Entry 8UY6 (electron microscopy, 1.90 A resolution); this record covers chains A and B of the 16 polymer chains in the assembly.

# Chain A
Molecule: Aquaporin Z
Source organism: Escherichia coli
Reference sequence: P60844 (AQPZ_ECOLI); residues 1-227 here = UniProt positions 1-227
Amino-acid sequence (258 residues; numbered 1 to 258; the number before each row is that of its first residue):
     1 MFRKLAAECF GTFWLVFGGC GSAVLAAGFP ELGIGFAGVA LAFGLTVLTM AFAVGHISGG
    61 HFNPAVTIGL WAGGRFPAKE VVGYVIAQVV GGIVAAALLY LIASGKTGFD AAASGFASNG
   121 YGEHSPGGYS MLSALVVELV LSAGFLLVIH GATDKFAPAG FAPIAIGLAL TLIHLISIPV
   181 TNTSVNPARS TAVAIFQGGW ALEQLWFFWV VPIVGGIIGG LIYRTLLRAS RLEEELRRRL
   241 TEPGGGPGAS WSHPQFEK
Unresolved in the structure: 245-258
Differences from the reference sequence: expression tag (228-258)
Curated features (UniProtKB/Swiss-Prot):
  - motif: Asn-63 to Ala-65 (NPA 1), Asn-186 to Ala-188 (NPA 2)
  - site: Cys-20 (Involved in tetramerization or stability of the tetramer), Phe-43 (Selectivity filter), His-174 (Selectivity filter), Thr-183 (Selectivity filter), Arg-189 (Selectivity filter)
  - mutagenesis: Cys-9 (C9S: No effect), Cys-20 (C20S: Loss of oligomerization; no alteration of water permeability), Thr-183 (T183C: No effect), Arg-189 (R189V/S: Loss of function)
Reported in the primary citation:
  - binding site for cardiolipin: Phe-10, Phe-13, Trp-14
  - conformationally variable residues (side-chain flip): Arg-189

# Chain B
Molecule: anti-ALFA nanobody
Source organism: Vicugna pacos
Notes: antibody fragment or engineered binder
Amino-acid sequence (124 residues; row label = number of the first residue in the row):
     1 SGEVQLQESG GGLVQPGGSL RLSCTASGVT ISALNAMAMG WYRQAPGERR VMVAAVSERG
    61 NAMYRESVQG RFTVTRDFTN KMVSLQMDNL KPEDTAVYYC HVLEDRVDSF HDYWGQGTQV
   121 TVSS
Unresolved in the structure: 1-2
Cystine bridges: Cys-24/Cys-100
Reported in the primary citation:
  - self-association interface (contacts with another copy of this molecule); pairs are residue here / residue on that copy: Gln-44/Gly-47 (hydrogen bond)
  - contacts within the chain: Gln-44/Glu-48 (hydrogen bond)

# Interface between chain A and chain B
Residue-residue contacts (43; chain A residue first):
  Thr-225(A) with Arg-59(B), hydrogen bond (backbone-side chain)
  Arg-228(A) with Arg-59(B), hydrogen bond (backbone-side chain)
  Ser-230(A) with Glu-58(B), hydrogen bond; Arg-59(B)
  Arg-231(A) with Asp-105(B), salt bridge; Val-107(B), hydrogen bond (side chain-backbone); Ser-109(B), hydrogen bond (side chain-backbone); Phe-110(B)
  Leu-232(A) with Ala-36(B); Glu-58(B); Leu-103(B), hydrophobic; Phe-110(B), hydrophobic
  Glu-233(A) with Ser-57(B), hydrogen bond; Arg-59(B), salt bridge; Asn-61(B), hydrogen bond; Met-63(B)
  Glu-235(A) with Leu-103(B); Phe-110(B)
  Leu-236(A) with Ala-38(B), hydrophobic; Met-52(B), hydrophobic; Ala-55(B), hydrophobic; Ser-57(B); Leu-103(B), hydrophobic
  Arg-237(A) with Met-63(B); Tyr-64(B), hydrogen bond (side chain-backbone)
  Arg-239(A) with Tyr-42(B), hydrogen bond; Arg-65(B); His-101(B); Leu-103(B); Asp-112(B), salt bridge
  Leu-240(A) with Met-52(B); Val-53(B); Ala-54(B); Met-63(B), hydrophobic; Tyr-64(B); Arg-65(B); Glu-66(B)
  Thr-241(A) with Glu-66(B)
  Glu-242(A) with Arg-65(B), hydrogen bond (backbone-side chain)
  Pro-243(A) with Val-51(B)
  Gly-244(A) with Glu-48(B); Arg-49(B); Val-51(B)
Other interface residues (no listed pair), chain A (16 interface residues in all): Ala-229
Other interface residues (no listed pair), chain B (28 interface residues in all): Met-37, Arg-106, Asp-108

# In short
16 residues of chain A face 28 of chain B across their interface; the contacts include 10 hydrogen bonds and 3
salt bridges. Polar contacts include Arg-231(A)/Asp-105(B), Glu-233(A)/Arg-59(B) and Arg-239(A)/Asp-112(B).
From UniProt: 4 mutagenesis sites on chain A. The paper reports a binding site for cardiolipin at Phe-10(A),
Phe-13(A) and Trp-14(A); conformational variability at Arg-189(A).
Here chain A is Aquaporin Z (Escherichia coli) and chain B is anti-ALFA nanobody (Vicugna pacos). Entry 8UY6
(Aquaporin Z with ALFA tag and bound to nanobody) was determined by electron microscopy.
